7VT4 - chain A; structure by X-ray diffraction, 1.93 A resolution.

Chain A:
Molecule: Endoglucanase H
From: Meiothermus taiwanensis WR-220
Notes: EC 3.2.1.4
UniProtKB: A0A399DY85 (A0A399DY85_9DEIN); residues 2-455 here correspond to UniProt positions 17-470 (UniProt number = residue number + 15)
Sequence (468 residues; row label = number of the first residue in the row):
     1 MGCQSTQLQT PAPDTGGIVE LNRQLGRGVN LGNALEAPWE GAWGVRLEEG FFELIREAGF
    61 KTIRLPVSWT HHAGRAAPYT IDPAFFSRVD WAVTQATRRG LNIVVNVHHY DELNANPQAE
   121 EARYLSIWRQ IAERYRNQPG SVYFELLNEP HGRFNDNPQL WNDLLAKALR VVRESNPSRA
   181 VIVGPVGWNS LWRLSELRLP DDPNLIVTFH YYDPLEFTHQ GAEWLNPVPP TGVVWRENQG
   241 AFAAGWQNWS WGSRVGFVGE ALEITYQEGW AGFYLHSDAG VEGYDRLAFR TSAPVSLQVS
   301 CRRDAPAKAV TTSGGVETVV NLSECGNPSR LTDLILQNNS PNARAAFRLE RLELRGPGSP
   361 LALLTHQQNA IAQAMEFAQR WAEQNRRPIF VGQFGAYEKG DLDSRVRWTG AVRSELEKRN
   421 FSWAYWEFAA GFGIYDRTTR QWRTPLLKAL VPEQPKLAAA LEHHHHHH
Disordered / not traced: 1-14, 453-468
Differences from the reference sequence: initiating methionine (1); engineered mutation Q393 (Glu408 in A0A399DY85); expression tag (456-468)
From the paper describing this entry:
  - mutagenesis - W43A/E393Q, W188A/E393Q, W224A/E393Q, W249A/E393Q, W251A/E393Q, W270A/E393Q: decreased stability
  - mutagenesis - W192A/E393Q: increased stability
  - catalytic residues: E149 (by similarity / conservation)
  - mutagenesis - W249A/W251A: decreased catalytic activity
  - mutagenesis - W43A (less than 50%), W188A (less than 50%), W224A (less than 50%), W249A, W249A/W251A/W270A, W251A, W270A: decreased catalytic activity on RAC
  - mutagenesis - W192A, E216A: unchanged catalytic activity

Overview:
From the paper: the catalytic residue E149; W43A, W188A and W224A, among others, reduce catalytic activity on
RAC; 17 substitutions were tested in all.
Chain A is Endoglucanase H (Meiothermus taiwanensis WR-220); the structure, Crystal structure of mutant E393Q
of MtGlu5, was determined by X-ray diffraction, deposited together with 7VT5, 7VT6, 7VT7 and 7VT8.
